3FSU - chains C and E of the 3 polymer chains in the assembly; structure by X-ray diffraction, 1.70 A resolution.

# Chain C (and E)
Molecule: 5,10-methylenetetrahydrofolate reductase
Source organism: Escherichia coli K-12
Notes: EC 1.5.1.20; chain E of this document is another copy of the same molecule, construct and numbering; everything in this record applies to it too
UniProt: P0AEZ1 (METF_ECOLI); residues 1-296 here = UniProt positions 1-296
Amino-acid sequence (304 residues; each row starts with the number of its first residue):
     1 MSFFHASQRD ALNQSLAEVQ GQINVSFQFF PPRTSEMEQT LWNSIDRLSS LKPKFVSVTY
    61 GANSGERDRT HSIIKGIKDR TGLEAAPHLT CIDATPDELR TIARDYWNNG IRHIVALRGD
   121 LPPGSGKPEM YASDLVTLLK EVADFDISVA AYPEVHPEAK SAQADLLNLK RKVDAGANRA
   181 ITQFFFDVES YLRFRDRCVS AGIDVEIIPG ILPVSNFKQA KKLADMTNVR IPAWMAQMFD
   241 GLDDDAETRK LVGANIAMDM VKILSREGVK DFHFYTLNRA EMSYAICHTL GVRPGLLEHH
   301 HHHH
Unresolved in the structure: 1-21, 122-128, 295-304 (chain E: 1-2, 61-69, 124-128, 295-304)
Construct notes: engineered mutation Gln-28 (Glu in P0AEZ1), Leu-223 (Phe in P0AEZ1); expression tag (297-304)
Small-molecule neighbours:
  - FAD (flavin-adenine dinucleotide): Gln-28, Thr-59, Tyr-60, His-88, Thr-90, Ala-116, Leu-117, Arg-118, Gly-119, Asp-120, Tyr-131, Ala-132, Ala-150, Ala-151, Tyr-152, His-156, Glu-158, Ala-159, Asp-165, Asn-168, Arg-171, Lys-172, Ile-181, Thr-182, Gln-183, Tyr-275
  - meso-erythritol (MRY): Gln-28, Thr-59, Gln-183, Phe-184, Tyr-275, Leu-277
Curated features (UniProtKB/Swiss-Prot):
  - binding site (NADH): Thr-59, Gln-183
  - binding site (FAD): Tyr-60, Ala-62, His-88, Arg-118, Gly-119, Asp-120, Ala-132, Tyr-152, His-156, Ala-159, Asp-165, Asn-168, Arg-171, Lys-172
  - binding site ((6S)-5-methyl-5,6,7,8-tetrahydrofolate): Asp-120, Gln-183, Gln-219, Arg-279
  - mutagenesis: Asp-120 (D120N: Strongly reduces enzyme activity. Strongly reduces affinity for 5-methyltetrahydrofolate), Ala-177 (A177V: Increases the propensity to lose its essential flavin cofactor)
What the authors report for this chain:
  - binding site for 5-methyl-5,6,7,8-tetrahydrofolic acid: Gln-28, Asp-120, Gln-183, Phe-184, Leu-212, Leu-223, Leu-277, Arg-279
  - mutagenesis - F223L (14-fold): decreased binding to NADH
  - mutagenesis - F223L: unchanged binding to CH2-H4folate
  - mutagenesis - F223L (3-fold): increased catalytic activity on CH2-H4folate
  - mutagenesis - F223L: unchanged catalytic activity on NADH

# How chain C and chain E interact
Pairs across the interface (56):
  Arg-47(C) / Asp-245(E)  salt bridge
  Arg-47(C) / Thr-248(E)
  Val-188(C) / Arg-9(E)
  Glu-189(C) / Phe-3(E)
  Glu-189(C) / Ser-7(E)
  Leu-192(C) / Phe-3(E)  hydrophobic
  Leu-192(C) / Ala-6(E)  hydrophobic
  Asp-196(C) / Phe-3(E)
  Trp-234(C) / Arg-9(E)
  Trp-234(C) / Asp-10(E)
  Trp-234(C) / Asn-13(E)
  Trp-234(C) / Gln-14(E)
  Gln-237(C) / Ala-17(E)  hydrogen bond (side chain-backbone)
  Gln-237(C) / Gln-20(E)
  Gln-237(C) / Arg-293(E)  hydrogen bond (backbone-side chain)
  Met-238(C) / His-288(E)  hydrogen bond (backbone-side chain)
  Met-238(C) / Thr-289(E)
  Met-238(C) / Arg-293(E)
  Asp-240(C) / His-288(E)
  Asp-240(C) / Arg-293(E)
  Leu-242(C) / His-288(E)
  Asp-245(C) / Arg-47(E)  salt bridge
  Asp-245(C) / Tyr-284(E)
  Thr-248(C) / Tyr-284(E)
  Thr-248(C) / Ala-285(E)
  Lys-250(C) / Leu-251(E)
  Leu-251(C) / Leu-251(E)  hydrophobic
  Leu-251(C) / Ala-254(E)  hydrophobic
  Leu-251(C) / Met-258(E)
  Leu-251(C) / Ala-285(E)  hydrophobic
  Val-252(C) / Met-258(E)  hydrophobic
  Ala-254(C) / Leu-251(E)  hydrophobic
  Asn-255(C) / Asn-255(E)
  Asn-255(C) / Met-258(E)
  Asn-255(C) / Asp-259(E)  hydrogen bond
  Ile-256(C) / Arg-9(E)
  Met-258(C) / Asn-255(E)
  Asp-259(C) / Arg-9(E)  salt bridge
  Asp-259(C) / Asp-259(E)
  Asp-259(C) / Lys-262(E)  salt bridge
  Met-260(C) / Arg-9(E)
  Ile-263(C) / His-5(E)
  Ile-263(C) / Arg-9(E)
  Glu-267(C) / His-5(E)
  Glu-281(C) / Leu-251(E)
  Tyr-284(C) / Asp-245(E)
  Tyr-284(C) / Thr-248(E)
  Ala-285(C) / Thr-248(E)
  Ala-285(C) / Leu-251(E)  hydrophobic
  His-288(C) / Met-238(E)  hydrogen bond (side chain-backbone)
  His-288(C) / Asp-240(E)
  His-288(C) / Leu-242(E)
  Thr-289(C) / Met-238(E)
  Arg-293(C) / Gln-237(E)  hydrogen bond (side chain-backbone)
  Arg-293(C) / Met-238(E)
  Arg-293(C) / Asp-240(E)  hydrogen bond (side chain-backbone)
Interface residues without a listed pair, chain C (34 interface residues in all): Phe-186, Asp-187, Arg-193, Ala-233, Met-282
Interface residues without a listed pair, chain E (32 interface residues in all): Lys-250, Val-252, Glu-281, Met-282

# Overview
34 residues of chain C and 32 residues of chain E are in contact; the contacts include 7 hydrogen bonds and 4
salt bridges. Polar pairs include Arg-47(C)/Asp-245(E), Asp-259(C)/Arg-9(E) and Asp-259(C)/Lys-262(E). From
the paper: a binding site for 5-methyl-5,6,7,8-tetrahydrofolic acid at Gln-28(C), Asp-120(C) and Gln-183(C)
among others; F223L of chain C reduces binding to NADH.
Both chains are 5,10-methylenetetrahydrofolate reductase (Escherichia coli K-12). Entry 3FSU (Crystal
Structure of Escherichia coli Methylenetetrahydrofolate Reductase Double Mutant Phe223LeuGlu28Gln complexed
with methyltetrahydrofolate) was determined by X-ray diffraction, deposited together with 3FST.
